Entry 3FHX (X-ray diffraction, 2.50 A resolution); this record covers chains A and B.

# Chain A (and B)
Name: Pyridoxal kinase
From: Homo sapiens
Notes: EC 2.7.1.35; chain B of this document is another copy of the same molecule, construct and numbering; everything in this record applies to it too
Reference sequence: O00764 (PDXK_HUMAN); numbering as in UniProt (aligned over 1-312)
Amino-acid sequence (312 residues; each row starts with the number of its first residue):
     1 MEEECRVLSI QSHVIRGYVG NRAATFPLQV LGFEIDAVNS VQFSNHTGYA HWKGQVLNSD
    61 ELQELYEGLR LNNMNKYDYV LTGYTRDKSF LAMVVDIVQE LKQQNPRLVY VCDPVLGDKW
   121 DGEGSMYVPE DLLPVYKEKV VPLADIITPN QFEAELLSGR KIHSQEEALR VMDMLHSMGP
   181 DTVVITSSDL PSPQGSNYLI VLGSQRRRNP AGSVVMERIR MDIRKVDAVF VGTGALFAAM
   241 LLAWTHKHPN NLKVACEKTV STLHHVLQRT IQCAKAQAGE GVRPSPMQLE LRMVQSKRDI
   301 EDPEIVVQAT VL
Not modelled in the structure: 1-2, 211-212 (chain B: 1-2)
Construct notes: engineered mutation Ala-235 (Asp in O00764)
Swiss-Prot annotation at these positions:
  - binding site (pyridoxal): Ser-12, Thr-47
  - binding site (pyridoxal 5'-phosphate): Thr-47
  - binding site (ATP): Asp-113, Asn-150 to Glu-153, Thr-186, Ser-187, Val-226 to Ala-228, Thr-233
  - binding site (Na(+)): Asp-113, Thr-148, Thr-186
  - binding site (Mg(2+)): Asp-118
  - modified residue: Met-1 (N-acetylmethionine), Ser-59 (Phosphoserine), Ser-164 (Phosphoserine), Ser-213 (Phosphoserine), Ser-285 (Phosphoserine)
  - natural variant: Arg-220 (R220Q: In HMSN6C), Ala-228 (A228T: In HMSN6C)
Metal / ion sites: Mg2+: Asp-118 (together with ATP); Na+: Thr-148, Thr-186 (together with ATP)
Small-molecule neighbours:
  - ATP (adenosine-5'-triphosphate): Asp-113, Val-115, Asp-118, Tyr-127, Asn-150, Glu-153, Thr-186, Ser-187, Leu-199, Val-201, Ile-223, Arg-224, Lys-225, Val-226, Ala-228, Phe-230, Thr-233, Gly-234, Phe-237, Leu-263, Leu-267
  - pyridoxal (PXL; 3-hydroxy-5-(hydroxymethyl)-2-methylisonicotinaldehyde): Ser-12, Val-19, Val-41, His-46, Thr-47, Gly-48, Tyr-84, Val-231, Gly-232

# Chain A / chain B interface
Contacting residue pairs (97; chain A residue first):
  Glu-4(A) / Arg-292(B)  salt bridge
  Arg-6(A) / Arg-16(B)
  His-13(A) / Ala-37(B)  hydrogen bond (side chain-backbone)
  His-13(A) / Asn-39(B)
  Ile-15(A) / Asp-36(B)
  Ile-15(A) / Ala-37(B)
  Ile-15(A) / Val-38(B)  hydrophobic
  Ile-15(A) / Leu-65(B)  hydrophobic
  Ile-15(A) / Leu-69(B)  hydrophobic
  Arg-16(A) / Arg-6(B)
  Arg-16(A) / Asp-36(B)  salt bridge
  Arg-16(A) / Leu-69(B)
  Arg-16(A) / Met-74(B)  hydrogen bond (side chain-backbone)
  Arg-16(A) / Tyr-77(B)  hydrogen bond
  Gly-17(A) / Asp-36(B)
  Tyr-18(A) / Glu-34(B)  hydrogen bond
  Arg-22(A) / Ile-35(B)  hydrogen bond (side chain-backbone)
  Arg-22(A) / Asp-36(B)  salt bridge
  Arg-22(A) / Ala-37(B)
  Phe-26(A) / Gln-29(B)
  Phe-26(A) / Val-30(B)
  Gln-29(A) / Arg-22(B)
  Gln-29(A) / Phe-26(B)
  Gln-29(A) / Val-294(B)
  Val-30(A) / Phe-26(B)
  Val-30(A) / Lys-297(B)  hydrogen bond (backbone-side chain)
  Phe-33(A) / Val-294(B)
  Glu-34(A) / Tyr-18(B)  hydrogen bond
  Glu-34(A) / Val-294(B)
  Glu-34(A) / Gln-295(B)  hydrogen bond
  Ile-35(A) / Arg-22(B)  hydrogen bond (backbone-side chain)
  Asp-36(A) / Ile-15(B)
  Asp-36(A) / Arg-16(B)  salt bridge
  Asp-36(A) / Arg-22(B)  salt bridge
  Ala-37(A) / His-13(B)  hydrogen bond (backbone-side chain)
  Ala-37(A) / Ile-15(B)
  Ala-37(A) / Gln-42(B)
  Val-38(A) / Ile-15(B)  hydrophobic
  Val-38(A) / Gln-42(B)
  Asn-39(A) / His-13(B)
  Asn-39(A) / Asn-39(B)
  Asn-39(A) / Gln-42(B)  hydrogen bond (backbone-side chain)
  Gln-42(A) / Val-38(B)
  Gln-42(A) / Asn-39(B)
  Gln-42(A) / Leu-57(B)
  Gln-42(A) / Leu-65(B)
  Phe-43(A) / Leu-65(B)
  Ser-44(A) / Leu-65(B)
  Ser-44(A) / Gly-68(B)
  Ser-44(A) / Leu-69(B)
  Asn-45(A) / Asn-72(B)  hydrogen bond
  Asn-45(A) / Met-74(B)
  Tyr-49(A) / Asn-72(B)
  His-51(A) / Leu-71(B)
  His-51(A) / Asn-72(B)  hydrogen bond (backbone-side chain)
  Lys-53(A) / Glu-64(B)
  Lys-53(A) / Leu-65(B)
  Lys-53(A) / Gly-68(B)
  Gly-54(A) / Glu-64(B)  hydrogen bond (backbone-side chain)
  Gly-54(A) / Leu-65(B)
  Gln-55(A) / Leu-57(B)
  Gln-55(A) / Glu-61(B)  hydrogen bond (side chain-backbone)
  Gln-55(A) / Glu-64(B)
  Gln-55(A) / Leu-65(B)
  Leu-57(A) / Gln-55(B)
  Glu-61(A) / Gln-55(B)
  Glu-64(A) / Lys-53(B)
  Glu-64(A) / Gly-54(B)
  Glu-64(A) / Gln-55(B)  hydrogen bond
  Leu-65(A) / Gln-42(B)
  Leu-65(A) / Phe-43(B)
  Leu-65(A) / Ser-44(B)
  Leu-65(A) / Lys-53(B)
  Leu-65(A) / Gln-55(B)
  Gly-68(A) / Ser-44(B)
  Gly-68(A) / Asn-45(B)
  Gly-68(A) / Lys-53(B)
  Leu-69(A) / Arg-16(B)
  Leu-69(A) / Ser-44(B)
  Leu-71(A) / His-51(B)
  Asn-72(A) / Asn-45(B)  hydrogen bond
  Asn-72(A) / Tyr-49(B)
  Asn-72(A) / Ala-50(B)
  Asn-72(A) / His-51(B)  hydrogen bond (side chain-backbone)
  Met-74(A) / Arg-16(B)  hydrogen bond (backbone-side chain)
  Met-74(A) / Asn-45(B)
  Met-74(A) / Met-287(B)  hydrophobic
  Tyr-77(A) / Arg-16(B)
  Met-287(A) / Asn-72(B)
  Met-287(A) / Met-74(B)  hydrophobic
  Val-294(A) / Gln-29(B)
  Val-294(A) / Phe-33(B)
  Val-294(A) / Glu-34(B)
  Gln-295(A) / Glu-34(B)  hydrogen bond
  Lys-297(A) / Val-30(B)  hydrogen bond (side chain-backbone)
  Lys-297(A) / Glu-301(B)  salt bridge
  Glu-301(A) / Lys-297(B)  salt bridge
Interface residues without a listed pair, chain A (48 interface residues in all): Leu-8, Thr-25, Gly-32, Ala-50, Trp-52, Lys-76
Interface residues without a listed pair, chain B (49 interface residues in all): Glu-4, Leu-8, Gly-17, Gly-32, Trp-52, Glu-67, Asn-73

# In short
Chain A and chain B form an interface of 48 and 49 residues respectively, with 21 hydrogen bonds and 7 salt
bridges. Polar contacts include Glu-4(A)/Arg-292(B), Arg-16(A)/Asp-36(B) and Arg-22(A)/Asp-36(B). Ligands of
chain A: ATP and pyridoxal.
Chain A and chain B are both Pyridoxal kinase (Homo sapiens); the structure, Crystal structure of D235A mutant
of human pyridoxal kinase, was determined by X-ray diffraction together with 3FHY from the same study.
